Entry 8YB5 (electron microscopy, 4.20 A resolution (low resolution: residue-level contacts below are approximate; hydrogen-bond / salt-bridge calls are withheld)); this record covers chains C and D of the 4 polymer chains in the assembly.

== Chain C (and D) ==
Name: Non-structural protein 4
Source organism: Severe acute respiratory syndrome coronavirus 2
Notes: chain D of this document is another copy of the same molecule, construct and numbering; everything in this record applies to it too
UniProt: P0DTD1 (R1AB_SARS2); residues 1-500 here correspond to UniProt positions 2764-3263 (UniProt number = residue number + 2763)
Amino-acid sequence (500 residues; each row starts with the number of its first residue):
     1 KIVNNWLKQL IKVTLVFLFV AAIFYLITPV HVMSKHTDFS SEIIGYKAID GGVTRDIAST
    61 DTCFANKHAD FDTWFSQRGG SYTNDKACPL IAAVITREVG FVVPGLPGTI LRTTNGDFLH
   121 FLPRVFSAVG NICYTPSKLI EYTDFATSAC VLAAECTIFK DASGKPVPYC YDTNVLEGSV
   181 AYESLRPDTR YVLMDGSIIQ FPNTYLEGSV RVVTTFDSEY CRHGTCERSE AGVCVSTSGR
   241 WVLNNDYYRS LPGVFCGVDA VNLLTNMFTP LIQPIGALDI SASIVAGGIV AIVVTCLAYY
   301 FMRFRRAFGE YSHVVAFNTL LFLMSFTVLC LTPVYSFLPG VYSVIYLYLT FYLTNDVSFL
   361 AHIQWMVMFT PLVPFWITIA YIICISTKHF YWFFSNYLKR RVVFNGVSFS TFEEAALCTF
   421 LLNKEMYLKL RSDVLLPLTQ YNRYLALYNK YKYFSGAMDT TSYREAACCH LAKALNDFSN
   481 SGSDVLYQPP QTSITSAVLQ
Unresolved in the structure: 1-30, 402-500
Swiss-Prot annotation at these positions:
  - site: Gln500 (Cleavage)
Cystine bridges: Cys63-Cys88, Cys133-Cys150, Cys156-Cys170, Cys221-Cys226, Cys234-Cys256
Reported in the primary citation:
  - mutagenesis - R303A/R305A/R306A, R303E/R305E/R306E, K450A/K452A, K450E/K452E: abolished growth in response to viral replication capacity
  - mutagenesis - R306K, K450R: unchanged growth (viral replication activity)
  - mutagenesis - R306A, R306E, R306Q: abolished growth
  - mutagenesis - R303A/R305A/R306A: unchanged stability

== How chain C and chain D interact ==
Contacting residue pairs (6; chain C residue first):
  Ser59(C) - Asp188(D)
  Arg78(C) - Arg186(D)
  Arg78(C) - Thr189(D)
  Pro252(C) - Asn262(D)
  Ile275(C) - Ile272(D)
  Ile275(C) - Gln273(D)
Other interface residues (no listed pair), chain C (7 interface residues in all): Thr60, Gln77, Leu278
Other interface residues (no listed pair), chain D (8 interface residues in all): Arg190, Val258

== Overview ==
Chain C and chain D form an interface of 7 and 8 residues respectively. The paper reports that
R303A/R305A/R306A, R303E/R305E/R306E and K450A/K452A of chain C, among others, abolish growth in response to
viral replication capacity; R306A, R306E and R306Q of chain C abolish growth; 9 substitutions were tested in
all.
Both chains are Non-structural protein 4 (Severe acute respiratory syndrome coronavirus 2). Entry 8YB5
(SARS-CoV-2 DMV nsp3-4 pore complex (consensus-pore, C6 symmetry)) was determined by electron microscopy (same
publication as 8YAX and 8YB7).
